Entry 5VXN (X-ray diffraction, 3.38 A resolution); this record covers chains B and E of the 4 polymer chains in the assembly.

Chain B:
Name: Transcriptional regulatory protein RcsB
Organism: Escherichia coli (strain K12)
UniProtKB: P0DMC7 (RCSB_ECOLI); the construct has insertions or renumbered stretches relative to UniProt, so the offset changes along the chain: 1-125 = UniProt 1-125; 131-139 = UniProt 132-140; 141-216 = UniProt 141-216
Chain sequence (216 residues; numbered 1 to 216 plus 6 insertion-coded residues; 6 numbers in that range are skipped by the numbering (no residue carries them; nothing is unmodelled there); the number before each row is that of its first residue; a row labelled like 125A-125F holds insertion residues (125A, then the next letters in order)):
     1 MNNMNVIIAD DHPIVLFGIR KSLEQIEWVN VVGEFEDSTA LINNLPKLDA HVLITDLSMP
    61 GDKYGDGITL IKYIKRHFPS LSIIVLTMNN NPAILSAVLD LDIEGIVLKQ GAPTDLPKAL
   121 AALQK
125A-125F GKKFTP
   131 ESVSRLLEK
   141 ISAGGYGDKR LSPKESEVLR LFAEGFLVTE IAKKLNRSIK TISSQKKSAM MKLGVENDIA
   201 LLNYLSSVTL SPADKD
Not modelled in the structure: 1, 125A-125F, 141-149, 208-216
Curated features (UniProtKB/Swiss-Prot):
  - DNA-binding region: Val168 to Lys187 (H-T-H motif)
  - modified residue: Asp56 (4-aspartylphosphate)
Reported in the primary citation:
  - binding site for the 18-nt DNA strand (chain E): Lys180, Ser184
  - post-translational modification sites: Asp56, Lys154, Lys180 (citing earlier work)

Chain E:
Molecule: 18-nt DNA strand
Sequence (18 nucleotides; each row starts with the number of its first residue):
     1 TTTAGGAAAA ATCTTAGA

Interface between chain B and chain E:
Pairs across the interface - 9 pairs, chain B then chain E:
  Leu167(B) with DA11(E), phosphate contact
  Val168(B) with DA11(E), phosphate contact; DT12(E), phosphate contact
  Thr169(B) with DA10(E), sugar contact; DA11(E), hydrogen bond to the phosphate
  Lys180(B) with DT12(E), hydrogen bond to the base
  Ser183(B) with DT12(E), hydrogen bond to the phosphate
  Lys186(B) with DT12(E), salt bridge to the phosphate
  Lys187(B) with DC13(E), salt bridge to the phosphate
Interface residues without a listed pair, chain B (8 interface residues in all): Ser184
Interface residues without a listed pair, chain E (5 interface residues in all): DT14

Summary:
8 residues of chain B face 5 of chain E across their interface; the contacts include 3 hydrogen bonds and 2
salt bridges. Polar contacts include Lys180(B)-DT12(E), Thr169(B)-DA11(E) and Ser183(B)-DT12(E). The paper
reports a binding site for the 18-nt DNA strand (chain E) at Lys180(B) and Ser184(B); modification sites
Asp56(B), Lys154(B) and Lys180(B).
Chain B is Transcriptional regulatory protein RcsB (Escherichia coli (strain K12)) and chain E is an 18-nt DNA
strand; the structure, Structure of two RcsB dimers bound to two parallel DNAs, was determined by X-ray
diffraction together with 5W43 from the same study.
